PDB entry 5TQE | X-ray diffraction, 1.90 A resolution | chains H and L

== Chain H ==
Molecule: Factor VIIa (Heavy Chain)
Organism: Homo sapiens
Notes: EC 3.4.21.21
Reference sequence: P08709 (FA7_HUMAN); the construct lacks a stretch of the UniProt sequence and is renumbered around it, so the offset changes along the chain: 16-35 = UniProt 213-232; 37-60 = UniProt 233-256; 61-129 = UniProt 261-329; 134-147 = UniProt 337-350; 5 more segments
Chain sequence (254 residues; each row starts with the number of its first residue; note: 11 numbers in that range are skipped by the numbering (no residue carries them; nothing is unmodelled there); a row labelled like 60A-60D holds insertion residues (60A, then the next letters in order)):
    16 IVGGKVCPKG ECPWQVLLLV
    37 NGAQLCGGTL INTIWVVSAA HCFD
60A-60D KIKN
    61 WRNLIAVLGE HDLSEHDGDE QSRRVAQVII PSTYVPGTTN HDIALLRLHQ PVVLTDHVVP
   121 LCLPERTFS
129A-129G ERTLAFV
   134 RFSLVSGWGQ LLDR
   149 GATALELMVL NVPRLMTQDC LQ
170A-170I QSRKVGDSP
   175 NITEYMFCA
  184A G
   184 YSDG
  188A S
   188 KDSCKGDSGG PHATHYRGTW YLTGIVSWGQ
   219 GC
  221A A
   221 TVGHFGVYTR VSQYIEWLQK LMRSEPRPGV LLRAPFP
Unresolved in the structure: 170E-170F
Cystine bridges: Cys22-Cys27, Cys42-Cys58, Cys168-Cys182, Cys191-Cys220
Bound ions: Ca2+: Glu70, Asp72, Glu75, Glu80
Ligand contacts: 7KQ ((5R)-5-[(1-aminoisoquinolin-6-yl)amino]-19-(cyclopropylsulfonyl)-3-methyl-13-oxa-3,15-diazatricyclo[14.3.1.1~6,10~]henicosa-1(20),6(21),7,9,16,18-hexaene-4,14-dione): Leu41, Cys42, His57, Cys58, Asp60, Lys60A, Gly97, Thr98, Thr99, Asp189, Ser190, Cys191, Lys192, Ser195, Val213, Ser214, Trp215, Gly216, Gln217, Gly219, Cys220, Gly226, Val227, Tyr228
Swiss-Prot annotation at these positions:
  - active site (Charge relay system): His57, Asp102, Ser195
  - binding site (substrate): Asp189
  - glycosylation: Asn175 (N-linked (GlcNAc...) asparagine)
What the authors report for this chain:
  - binding site for 7KQ: Asp189, Ser190 (citing earlier work)

== Chain L ==
Molecule: Factor VIIa (Light Chain)
Organism: Homo sapiens
Notes: EC 3.4.21.21
Reference sequence: P08709 (FA7_HUMAN); residues 90-144 here correspond to UniProt positions 150-204 (UniProt number = residue number + 60)
Chain sequence (55 residues; row label = number of the first residue in the row):
    90 ICVNENGGCE QYCSDHTGTK RSCRCHEGYS LLADGVSCTP TVEYPCGKIP ILEKR
Cystine bridges: Cys91-Cys102, Cys98-Cys112, Cys114-Cys127

== Interface between chain H and chain L ==
Residue-residue contacts (44):
  Lys24(H) - Ile140(L)
  Gly25(H) - Ile138(L)
  Glu26(H) - Ile138(L)
  Glu26(H) - Ile140(L)
  Glu26(H) - Leu141(L)
  Trp29(H) - Gly136(L)
  Trp29(H) - Lys137(L)
  Trp29(H) - Ile138(L)  hydrophobic
  Leu114(H) - Tyr133(L)
  Thr115(H) - Tyr133(L)
  Asp116(H) - Tyr133(L)  hydrogen bond
  Asp116(H) - Pro139(L)
  Asp116(H) - Lys143(L)  salt bridge
  Val119(H) - Pro134(L)
  Val119(H) - Lys137(L)
  Val119(H) - Pro139(L)
  Pro120(H) - Cys135(L)
  Pro120(H) - Gly136(L)  hydrogen bond (backbone-backbone)
  Cys122(H) - Cys135(L)  disulfide
  Cys122(H) - Gly136(L)
  Leu123(H) - Tyr101(L)  hydrogen bond (backbone-side chain)
  Leu123(H) - His115(L)
  Pro124(H) - Tyr101(L)
  Glu125(H) - Tyr101(L)
  Glu125(H) - Arg113(L)  salt bridge
  Phe128(H) - Asn95(L)
  Phe128(H) - Gln100(L)
  Phe128(H) - Tyr101(L)  hydrophobic
  Arg129B(H) - Cys91(L)
  Arg129B(H) - Val92(L)
  Thr129C(H) - Asn95(L)  hydrogen bond
  Tyr203(H) - Asn95(L)
  Tyr203(H) - Glu99(L)
  Arg204(H) - Gly97(L)  hydrogen bond (side chain-backbone)
  Arg204(H) - Cys98(L)  hydrogen bond (side chain-backbone)
  Arg204(H) - Glu99(L)
  Gly205(H) - Lys137(L)  hydrogen bond (backbone-side chain)
  Thr206(H) - Tyr118(L)
  Thr206(H) - Cys135(L)
  Thr206(H) - Gly136(L)
  Thr206(H) - Lys137(L)  hydrogen bond
  Trp207(H) - Gly136(L)  hydrogen bond (backbone-backbone)
  Trp207(H) - Ile138(L)
  Tyr208(H) - Gln100(L)
Also at the interface, not in a pair above, chain H (25 interface residues in all): Pro28, Leu121, Thr127
Also at the interface, not in a pair above, chain L (25 interface residues in all): Glu94, Cys102, Asp104, Arg144
Disulfides between the chains: Cys122(H)-Cys135(L)

== Summary ==
Chain H and chain L each contribute 25 residues to their interface, with 1 disulfide bond, 9 hydrogen bonds
and 2 salt bridges. Among the polar pairs are Asp116(H)-Lys143(L), Glu125(H)-Arg113(L) and
Asp116(H)-Tyr133(L). Ligands of chain H: compound 7KQ. From the paper: a binding site for 7KQ at Asp189(H) and
Ser190(H).
Here chain H is Factor VIIa (Heavy Chain) and chain L is Factor VIIa (Light Chain), both from Homo sapiens.
Entry 5TQE (Factor VIIa in complex with the inhibitor
(5R)-5-[(1-aminoisoquinolin-6-yl)amino]-19-(cyclopropylsulfonyl)-3-methyl-13-oxa-3,15-diazatricyclo[14.3.1.1~6,10~]henicosa-1(20),6(21),7,9,16,18-hexaene-4,14-dione)
was determined by X-ray diffraction, deposited together with 5TQF and 5TQG.
